PDB entry 6UPB | X-ray diffraction, 1.89 A resolution | chain A

== Chain A ==
Molecule: Trehalose-phosphate phosphatase
Source organism: Salmonella typhimurium (strain SL1344)
Notes: EC 3.1.3.12
Reference sequence: E1WGG9 (OTSB_SALTS); numbering as in UniProt (aligned over 1-267)
Sequence (267 residues; row label = number of the first residue in the row):
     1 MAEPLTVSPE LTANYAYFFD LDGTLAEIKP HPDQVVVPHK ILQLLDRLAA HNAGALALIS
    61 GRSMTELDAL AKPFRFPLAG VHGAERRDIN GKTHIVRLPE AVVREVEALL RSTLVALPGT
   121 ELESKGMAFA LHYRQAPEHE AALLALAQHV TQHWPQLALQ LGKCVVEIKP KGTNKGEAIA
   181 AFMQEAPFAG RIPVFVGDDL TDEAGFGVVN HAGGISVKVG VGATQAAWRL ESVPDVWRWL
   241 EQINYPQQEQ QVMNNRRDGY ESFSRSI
Not modelled in the structure: 247-267
UniProt features mapped onto this chain:
  - active site: D20 (Nucleophile)
  - binding site (substrate): D20 to D22
  - binding site (Mg(2+)): D20, D22, D198

== Overview ==
From UniProt: active-site residue D20, 3 substrate-binding residues and 3 Mg2+-binding residues.
Chain A is Trehalose-phosphate phosphatase (Salmonella typhimurium (strain SL1344)); the structure, Structure
of apo trehalose-6-phosphate phosphatase from Salmonella typhimurium, was determined by X-ray diffraction,
deposited together with 6UPC, 6UPD and 6UPE.
